PDB entry 3E8R | X-ray diffraction, 1.90 A resolution | chain A

# Chain A
Name: Adam 17
Organism: Homo sapiens
Notes: EC 3.4.24.86; fragment: catalytic domain
Reference sequence: P78536 (ADA17_HUMAN); residue numbers follow UniProt; this construct covers 215-477
Sequence (271 residues; numbered 215 to 485; the number before each row is that of its first residue):
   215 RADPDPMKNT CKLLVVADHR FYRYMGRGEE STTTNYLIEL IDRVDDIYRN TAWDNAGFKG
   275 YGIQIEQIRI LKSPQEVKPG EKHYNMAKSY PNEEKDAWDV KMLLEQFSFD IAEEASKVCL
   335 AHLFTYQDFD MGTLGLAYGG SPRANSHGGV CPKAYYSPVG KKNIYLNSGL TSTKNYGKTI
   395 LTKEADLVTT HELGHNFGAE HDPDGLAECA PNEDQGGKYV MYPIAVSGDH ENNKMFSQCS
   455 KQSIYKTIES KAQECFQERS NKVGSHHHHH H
Disordered / not traced: 215-217, 357-360, 440-441, 475-485
Sequence notes: engineered mutation Ala266 (Ser in P78536), Gly353 (Val in P78536), Gln452 (Asn in P78536); expression tag (478-485)
Disulfide bonds: Cys225-Cys333, Cys365-Cys469, Cys423-Cys453
Metal / ion sites: Zn2+: His405, His409, His415 (together with 615, INN)
Residues lining bound ligands: 615 / INN: Met345, Gly346, Thr347, Leu348, Gly349, Leu350, Asn389, Tyr390, Glu398, Leu401, Val402, His405, Glu406, His409, His415, Lys432, Tyr433, Val434, Tyr436, Pro437, Ile438, Ala439, Asn447
UniProt features mapped onto this chain:
  - active site: Glu406
  - binding site (Zn(2+)): His405, His409, His415
  - glycosylation: Asn264 (N-linked (GlcNAc...) asparagine)

# In short
Ligands of chain A: 615 / INN. His405, His409 and His415 form the Zn2+ site. From UniProt: active-site residue
Glu406 and 3 Zn2+-binding residues.
Chain A is Adam 17 (Homo sapiens); the structure, Crystal structure of catalytic domain of TACE with
hydroxamate inhibitor, was determined by X-ray diffraction (same publication as 3EDZ).
